9EW5 - chains A and D of the 4 polymer chains in the assembly; structure by X-ray diffraction, 1.50 A resolution.

# Chain A (and D)
Molecule: 14-3-3 protein sigma
Source organism: Homo sapiens
Notes: chain D of this document is another copy of the same molecule, construct and numbering; everything in this record applies to it too
UniProtKB: P31947 (1433S_HUMAN); residue numbers follow UniProt; this construct covers 1-231
Amino-acid sequence (236 residues; numbered -4 to 231; the number before each row is that of its first residue; numbers below 1 keep their minus sign (Gly-4 is residue -4)):
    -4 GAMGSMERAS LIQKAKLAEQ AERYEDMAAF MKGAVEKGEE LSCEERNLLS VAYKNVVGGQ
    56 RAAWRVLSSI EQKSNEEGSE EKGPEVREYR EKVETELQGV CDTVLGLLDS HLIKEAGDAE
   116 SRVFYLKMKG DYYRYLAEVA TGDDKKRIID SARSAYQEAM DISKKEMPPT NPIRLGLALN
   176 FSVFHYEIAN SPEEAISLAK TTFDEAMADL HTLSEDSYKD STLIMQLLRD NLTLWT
Disordered / not traced: -4 to -3, 71-77 (chain D: -4, 210-211)
Construct notes: expression tag (-4 to 0)
Covalently attached groups: compound WQI linked to Cys38
Bound ions: Mg2+ near Glu89 (its only coordinating residue here); Ca2+: Thr228, Thr231
Small-molecule neighbours: WQI (2-chloranyl-N-[[1-(4-iodophenyl)sulfonylpiperidin-4-yl]methyl]ethanamide): Arg41, Asn42, Ser45, Glu115, Phe119, Lys122, Pro167, Ile168, Asp215, Leu218, Ile219
Curated features (UniProtKB/Swiss-Prot):
  - site (Interaction with phosphoserine on interacting protein): Arg56, Arg129
  - modified residue (Phosphoserine): Ser5, Ser74

# Interface between chain A and chain D
Contacting residue pairs - 36 pairs, chain A then chain D:
  Ser5(A) with Glu80(D), hydrogen bond
  Lys9(A) with Glu80(D); Glu83(D), salt bridge
  Leu12(A) with Leu62(D); Ile65(D), hydrophobic; Val81(D), hydrophobic
  Ala13(A) with Tyr84(D)
  Gln15(A) with Val61(D); Ile65(D)
  Ala16(A) with Ala58(D)
  Arg18(A) with Ala58(D); Tyr84(D); Val88(D); Glu91(D), salt bridge
  Asp21(A) with Tyr84(D), hydrogen bond; Lys87(D)
  Phe25(A) with Tyr84(D), hydrophobic
  Ala58(A) with Ala16(D); Arg18(D)
  Val61(A) with Gln15(D)
  Leu62(A) with Leu12(D)
  Ile65(A) with Leu12(D), hydrophobic; Gln15(D)
  Glu80(A) with Ser5(D), hydrogen bond; Gln8(D); Lys9(D)
  Val81(A) with Leu12(D), hydrophobic
  Glu83(A) with Lys9(D), salt bridge
  Tyr84(A) with Leu12(D), hydrophobic; Ala13(D); Arg18(D); Asp21(D), hydrogen bond; Phe25(D), hydrophobic
  Lys87(A) with Asp21(D)
  Val88(A) with Arg18(D)
  Glu91(A) with Arg18(D), salt bridge
Other interface residues (no listed pair), chain A (22 interface residues in all): Gln8, Gln55
Other interface residues (no listed pair), chain D (22 interface residues in all): Gln55

# In short
Chain A and chain D each contribute 22 residues to their interface; the contacts include 4 hydrogen bonds and
4 salt bridges. Among the polar pairs are Lys9(A)-Glu83(D), Arg18(A)-Glu91(D) and Ser5(A)-Glu80(D). Covalently
linked compound WQI: at Cys38(A). Thr228(A) and Thr231(A) form the Ca2+ site.
Chain A and chain D are both 14-3-3 protein sigma (Homo sapiens); the structure, Ternary structure of 14-3-3s,
C-RAF phosphopeptide (pS259) 12mer and compound 23 (1083848), was determined by X-ray diffraction.
